4JU0 - chains B and D of the 6 polymer chains in the assembly; structure by X-ray diffraction, 2.91 A resolution.

Chain B (and D):
Protein: Hemagglutinin
Organism: Influenza A virus
Notes: chain D of this document is another copy of the same molecule, construct and numbering; everything in this record applies to it too
UniProtKB: C3W5S1 (C3W5S1_I09A0); residues 1-164 here correspond to UniProt positions 345-508 (UniProt number = residue number + 344)
Sequence (164 residues; numbered 1 to 164; the number before each row is that of its first residue):
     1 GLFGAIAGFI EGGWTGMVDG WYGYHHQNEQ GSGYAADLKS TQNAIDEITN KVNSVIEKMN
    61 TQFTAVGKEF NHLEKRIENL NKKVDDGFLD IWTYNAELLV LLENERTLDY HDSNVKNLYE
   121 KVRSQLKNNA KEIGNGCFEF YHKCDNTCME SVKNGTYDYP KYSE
Disordered / not traced: 163-164 (chain D: fully traced)
Disulfides: Cys144-Cys148

How chain B and chain D interact:
Pairs across the interface (48; chain B residue first):
  Gly1(B) - Asn117(D)
  Leu2(B) - Phe3(D)
  Leu2(B) - Ser113(D)  hydrogen bond (backbone-side chain)
  Leu2(B) - Asn117(D)
  Phe3(B) - Phe3(D)  hydrophobic
  Phe3(B) - Asn117(D)
  Gly4(B) - Asn117(D)
  Arg76(B) - Lys68(D)
  Arg76(B) - Glu69(D)  hydrogen bond (side chain-backbone)
  Arg76(B) - Phe70(D)
  Arg76(B) - Glu74(D)  salt bridge
  Asn79(B) - Lys68(D)
  Leu80(B) - Leu80(D)  hydrophobic
  Leu80(B) - Asn81(D)
  Leu80(B) - Val84(D)  hydrophobic
  Lys83(B) - Asn81(D)  hydrogen bond
  Lys83(B) - Val84(D)
  Lys83(B) - Asp85(D)  salt bridge
  Lys83(B) - Phe88(D)
  Val84(B) - Val84(D)  hydrophobic
  Asp86(B) - Gln62(D)
  Asp86(B) - Thr64(D)
  Gly87(B) - Phe88(D)
  Phe88(B) - Phe88(D)  hydrophobic
  Leu89(B) - Gln62(D)
  Asp90(B) - Asn60(D)
  Asp90(B) - Thr61(D)
  Asp90(B) - Gln62(D)  hydrogen bond (side chain-backbone)
  Asp90(B) - Trp92(D)
  Ile91(B) - Phe88(D)  hydrophobic
  Ile91(B) - Ile91(D)  hydrophobic
  Ile91(B) - Trp92(D)
  Tyr94(B) - Val55(D)  hydrogen bond (side chain-backbone)
  Tyr94(B) - Lys58(D)
  Tyr94(B) - Met59(D)  hydrophobic
  Tyr94(B) - Trp92(D)  hydrophobic
  Tyr94(B) - Leu99(D)
  Asn95(B) - Asn95(D)
  Glu97(B) - Lys58(D)  salt bridge
  Leu98(B) - Lys58(D)
  Leu101(B) - Ser54(D)
  Leu102(B) - Glu103(D)
  Glu105(B) - Arg106(D)
  Arg106(B) - Arg106(D)
  Asp109(B) - Arg106(D)  salt bridge
  Arg123(B) - Arg123(D)
  Glu132(B) - Ser124(D)
  Glu132(B) - Lys127(D)
Also at the interface, not in a pair above, chain B (28 interface residues in all): Ile77, Ile133
Also at the interface, not in a pair above, chain D (33 interface residues in all): Val66, Gly67, Ile77, Tyr110

Summary:
28 residues of chain B and 33 residues of chain D are in contact; the contacts include 5 hydrogen bonds and 4
salt bridges. Polar pairs include Arg76(B)-Glu74(D), Lys83(B)-Asp85(D) and Glu97(B)-Lys58(D).
Chain B and chain D are both Hemagglutinin (Influenza A virus); the structure, Crystal structure of 2009
pandemic influenza virus hemagglutinin mutant D225E complexed with human receptor analogue LSTc, was
determined by X-ray diffraction (same publication as 4JTV, 4JTX, 4JUG, 4JUH and 4JUJ).
